PDB entry 7F4M | X-ray diffraction, 3.58 A resolution | chains B and F of the 3 polymer chains in the assembly

[Chain B]
Protein: Transmembrane protein, putative
Source organism: Tetrahymena thermophila SB210
UniProt: I7M8B9 (I7M8B9_TETTS); residues 1-142 here correspond to UniProt positions 154-295 (UniProt number = residue number + 153)
Chain sequence (142 residues; row label = number of the first residue in the row):
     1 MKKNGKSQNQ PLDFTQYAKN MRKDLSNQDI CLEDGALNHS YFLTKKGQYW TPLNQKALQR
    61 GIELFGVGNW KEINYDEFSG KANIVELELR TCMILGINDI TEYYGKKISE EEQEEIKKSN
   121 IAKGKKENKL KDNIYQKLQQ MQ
Unresolved in the structure: 1-10, 141-142

[Chain F]
Protein: p1 protein
Source organism: Tetrahymena thermophila SB210
UniProt: Q22VV9 (Q22VV9_TETTS); residue numbers follow UniProt; this construct covers 1-309
Chain sequence (309 residues; numbered 1 to 309; the number before each row is that of its first residue):
     1 MSLKKGKFQH NQSKSLWNYT LSPGWREEEV KILKSALQLF GIGKWKKIME SGCLPGKSIG
    61 QIYMQTQRLL GQQSLGDFMG LQIDLEAVFN QNMKKQDVLR KNNCIINTGD NPTKEERKRR
   121 IEQNRKIYGL SAKQIAEIKL PKVKKHAPQY MTLEDIENEK FTNLEILTHL YNLKAEIVRR
   181 LAEQGETIAQ PSIIKSLNNL NHNLEQNQNS NSSTETKVTL EQSGKKKYKV LAIEETELQN
   241 GPIATNSQKK SINGKRKNNR KINSDSEGNE EDISLEDIDS QESEINSEEI VEDDEEDEQI
   301 EEPSKIKKR
Unresolved in the structure: 1-159, 185-309

[How chain B and chain F interact]
Pairs across the interface - 10 pairs, chain B then chain F:
  Lys45(B) - Thr162(F)
  Lys45(B) - Glu165(F)  salt bridge
  Gln48(B) - Thr162(F)
  Gln48(B) - Glu165(F)  hydrogen bond
  Asn83(B) - Leu164(F)
  Asn83(B) - Thr168(F)  hydrogen bond
  Val85(B) - Tyr171(F)  hydrophobic
  Glu86(B) - Leu164(F)
  Glu88(B) - Tyr171(F)  hydrogen bond
  Leu89(B) - Leu167(F)  hydrophobic

[In short]
Chain B and chain F form an interface of 7 and 6 residues respectively, with 3 hydrogen bonds and 1 salt
bridge. Polar contacts include Lys45(B)-Glu165(F), Gln48(B)-Glu165(F) and Asn83(B)-Thr168(F).
Here chain B is Transmembrane protein, putative and chain F is p1 protein, both from Tetrahymena thermophila
SB210. Entry 7F4M (Crystal structure of SAM-bound MTA1-p1-p2 complex) was determined by X-ray diffraction
(same publication as 7F4L, 7F4N, 7F4O, 7F4S and 7F4T).
